8JSG - chains g and w of the 22 polymer chains in the assembly; structure by electron microscopy, 4.60 A resolution (low resolution: residue-level contacts below are approximate; hydrogen-bond / salt-bridge calls are withheld).

== Chain g ==
Molecule: 16S ribosomal RNA
Organism: Escherichia coli
Sequence (1540 nucleotides; row label = number of the first residue in the row):
     1 AAAUUGAAGA GUUUGAUCAU GGCUCAGAUU GAACGCUGGC GGCAGGCCUA ACACAUGCAA
    61 GUCGAACGGU AACAGGAAGA AGCUUGCUUC UUUGCUGACG AGUGGCGGAC GGGUGAGUAA
   121 UGUCUGGGAA ACUGCCUGAU GGAGGGGGAU AACUACUGGA AACGGUAGCU AAUACCGCAU
   181 AACGUCGCAA GACCAAAGAG GGGGACCUUC GGGCCUCUUG CCAUCGGAUG UGCCCAGAUG
   241 GGAUUAGCUA GUAGGUGGGG UAACGGCUCA CCUAGGCGAC GAUCCCUAGC UGGUCUGAGA
   301 GGAUGACCAG CCACACUGGA ACUGAGACAC GGUCCAGACU CCUACGGGAG GCAGCAGUGG
   361 GGAAUAUUGC ACAAUGGGCG CAAGCCUGAU GCAGCCAUGC CGCGUGUAUG AAGAAGGCCU
   421 UCGGGUUGUA AAGUACUUUC AGCGGGGAGG AAGGGAGUAA AGUUAAUACC UUUGCUCAUU
   481 GACGUUACCC GCAGAAGAAG CACCGGCUAA CUCCGUGCCA GCAGCCGCGG UAAUACGGAG
   541 GGUGCAAGCG UUAAUCGGAA UUACUGGGCG UAAAGCGCAC GCAGGCGGUU UGUUAAGUCA
   601 GAUGUGAAAU CCCCGGGCUC AACCUGGGAA CUGCAUCUGA UACUGGCAAG CUUGAGUCUC
   661 GUAGAGGGGG GUAGAAUUCC AGGUGUAGCG GUGAAAUGCG UAGAGAUCUG GAGGAAUACC
   721 GGUGGCGAAG GCGGCCCCCU GGACGAAGAC UGACGCUCAG GUGCGAAAGC GUGGGGAGCA
   781 AACAGGAUUA GAUACCCUGG UAGUCCACGC CGUAAACGAU GUCGACUUGG AGGUUGUGCC
   841 CUUGAGGCGU GGCUUCCGGA GCUAACGCGU UAAGUCGACC GCCUGGGGAG UACGGCCGCA
   901 AGGUUAAAAC UCAAAUGAAA UGACGGGGGC CCGCACAAGC GGUGGAGCAU GUGGUUUAAU
   961 UCGAUGCAAC GCGAAGAACC UUACCUGGUC UUGACAUCCA CGGAAGUUUU CAGAGAUGAG
  1021 AAUGUGCCUU CGGGAACCGU GAGACAGGUG CUGCAUGGCU GUCGUCAGCU CGUGUUGUGA
  1081 AAUGUUGGGU UAAGUCCCGC AACGAGCGCA ACCCUUAUCC UUUGUUGCCA GCGGUCCGGC
  1141 CGGGAACUCA AAGGAGACUG CCAGUGAUAA ACUGGAGGAA GGUGGGGAUG ACGUCAAGUC
  1201 AUCAUGGCCC UUACGACCAG GGCUACACAC GUGCUACAAU GGCGCAUACA AAGAGAAGCG
  1261 ACCUCGCGAG AGCAAGCGGA CCUCAUAAAG UGCGUCGUAG UCCGGAUUGG AGUCUGCAAC
  1321 UCGACUCCAU GAAGUCGGAA UCGCUAGUAA UCGUGGAUCA GAAUGCCACG GUGAAUACGU
  1381 UCCCGGGCCU UGUACACACC GCCCGUCACA CCAUGGGAGU GGGUUGCAAA AGAAGUAGGU
  1441 AGCUUAACCU UCGGGAGGGC GCUUACCACU UUGUGAUUCA UGACUGGGGU GAAGUCGUAA
  1501 CAAGGUAACC GUAGGGGAAC CUGCGGUUGG AUCACCUCCU
Disordered / not traced: 1

== Chain w ==
Protein: Small ribosomal subunit protein uS14
Organism: Escherichia coli
UniProtKB: P0AG59 (RS14_ECOLI); the author numbering skips numbers that UniProt does not, so the offset changes along the chain: 1-35 = UniProt 2-36; 37-101 = UniProt 37-101
Sequence (100 residues; row label = number of the first residue in the row; note: 1 number in that range is skipped by the numbering (no residue carries it; nothing is unmodelled there)):
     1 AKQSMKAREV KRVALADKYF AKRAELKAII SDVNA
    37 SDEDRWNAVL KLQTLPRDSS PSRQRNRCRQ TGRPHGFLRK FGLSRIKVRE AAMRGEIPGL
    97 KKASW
Disordered / not traced: 37-40

== How chain g and chain w interact ==
Pairs across the interface (55; chain g residue first):
  A974(g) - His71(w)
  A974(g) - Gly72(w)
  A974(g) - Arg81(w)
  A975(g) - Gly72(w)
  G976(g) - Arg61(w)
  G976(g) - His71(w)
  G976(g) - Gly72(w)
  G976(g) - Phe73(w)
  C979(g) - Asp54(w)
  C979(g) - Arg59(w)
  C980(g) - Arg8(w)
  C980(g) - Arg12(w)
  C980(g) - Arg59(w)
  U981(g) - Arg8(w)
  U981(g) - Arg63(w)
  U982(g) - Arg63(w)
  A994(g) - Ala7(w)
  A994(g) - Lys11(w)
  G1047(g) - Gln3(w)
  G1047(g) - Ser4(w)
  G1048(g) - Ala1(w)
  G1048(g) - Lys2(w)
  G1048(g) - Gln3(w)
  U1049(g) - Lys2(w)
  C1059(g) - Arg85(w)
  U1060(g) - Arg85(w)
  C1114(g) - Ser100(w)
  C1114(g) - Trp101(w)
  U1115(g) - Trp101(w)
  G1186(g) - Trp101(w)
  G1187(g) - Ser100(w)
  G1187(g) - Trp101(w)
  A1201(g) - Lys2(w)
  U1202(g) - Ala1(w)
  U1202(g) - Thr67(w)
  U1202(g) - Arg69(w)
  A1216(g) - Ser4(w)
  A1216(g) - Arg8(w)
  C1217(g) - Arg8(w)
  A1219(g) - Pro52(w)
  A1219(g) - Arg53(w)
  A1219(g) - Asp54(w)
  A1257(g) - Ala16(w)
  A1257(g) - Asp17(w)
  A1257(g) - Phe20(w)
  A1257(g) - Pro57(w)
  G1316(g) - Lys27(w)
  G1316(g) - Arg59(w)
  C1317(g) - Lys27(w)
  C1317(g) - Gln49(w)
  C1317(g) - Arg53(w)
  C1317(g) - Arg59(w)
  A1318(g) - Lys27(w)
  A1360(g) - Ser58(w)
  C1369(g) - Trp101(w)
Other interface residues (no listed pair), chain g (37 interface residues in all): G973, A977, A983, C995, C1203, G1215, U1358, C1359, A1368
Other interface residues (no listed pair), chain w (35 interface residues in all): Met5, Ala21, Pro70, Arg75, Ile82

== Overview ==
The interface between chain g and chain w involves 37 residues on one side and 35 on the other.
Chain g is 16S ribosomal RNA and chain w is Small ribosomal subunit protein uS14, both from Escherichia coli;
the structure, Structure of the 30S-IF3 complex from Escherichia coli, was determined by electron microscopy
together with 8JSH from the same study.
